6F3B - chain A; structure by X-ray diffraction, 1.40 A resolution.

[Chain A]
Protein: Carbonic anhydrase 1
Source organism: Homo sapiens
Notes: EC 4.2.1.1
UniProt: P00915 (CAH1_HUMAN); residues 0-260 here correspond to UniProt positions 1-261 (UniProt number = residue number + 1)
Amino-acid sequence (261 residues; row label = number of the first residue in the row; numbering starts at 0):
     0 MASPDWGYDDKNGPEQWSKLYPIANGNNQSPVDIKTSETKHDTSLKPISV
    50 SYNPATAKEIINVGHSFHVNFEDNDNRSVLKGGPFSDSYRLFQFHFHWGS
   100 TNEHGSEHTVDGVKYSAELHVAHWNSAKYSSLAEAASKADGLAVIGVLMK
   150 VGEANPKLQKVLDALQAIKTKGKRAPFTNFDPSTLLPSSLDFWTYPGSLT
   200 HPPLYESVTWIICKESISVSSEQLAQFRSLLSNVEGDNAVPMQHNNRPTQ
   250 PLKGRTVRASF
Unresolved in the structure: 0-3
Bound ions: Zn2+: H94, H96, H119 (together with CJK)
Residues lining bound ligands: CJK (1-[(4-methylphenyl)methyl]-3-(2-oxidanyl-5-sulfamoyl-phenyl)urea): F91, H94, H96, E106, H119, L131, A135, L141, V143, S197, L198, T199, H200, P201, P202, Y204, W209
UniProt features mapped onto this chain:
  - active site: H64 (Proton donor/acceptor)
  - binding site (Zn(2+)): H64, H67, H94, H96, H119, H200
  - binding site (substrate): T199, H200
  - modified residue: A1 (N-acetylalanine)
Reported in the primary citation:
  - binding site for CJK: Q92, A135, L198, T199, H200, P201, P202

[Summary]
Chain A binds compound CJK. H94, H96 and H119 coordinate Zn2+. Curated annotation (UniProt) lists active-site
residue H64, 6 Zn2+-binding residues and substrate-binding residues T199 and H200. The paper reports a binding
site for CJK at Q92, A135 and L198 among others.
Chain A is Carbonic anhydrase 1 (Homo sapiens); the structure, Crystal structure of human carbonic anhydrase I
in complex with the 1-(2-hydroxy-5-sulfamoylphenyl)-3-[(4-methylphenyl)methyl]urea inhibitor, was determined
by X-ray diffraction (same publication as 6FAF and 6FAG).
